PDB entry 1H8E | X-ray diffraction, 2.00 A resolution | chains D and G of the 9 polymer chains in the assembly

Chain D:
Name: Bovine mitochondrial F1-atpase
Source organism: Bos taurus
Notes: EC 3.6.1.34
Reference sequence: P00829 (ATPB_BOVIN); the author numbering skips numbers that UniProt does not, so the offset changes along the chain: -4 to -1 = UniProt 47-50; 1-478 = UniProt 51-528
Amino-acid sequence (482 residues; each row starts with the number of its first residue; note: 1 number in that range is skipped by the numbering (no residue carries it; nothing is unmodelled there); numbers below 1 keep their minus sign (Ala-4 is residue -4)):
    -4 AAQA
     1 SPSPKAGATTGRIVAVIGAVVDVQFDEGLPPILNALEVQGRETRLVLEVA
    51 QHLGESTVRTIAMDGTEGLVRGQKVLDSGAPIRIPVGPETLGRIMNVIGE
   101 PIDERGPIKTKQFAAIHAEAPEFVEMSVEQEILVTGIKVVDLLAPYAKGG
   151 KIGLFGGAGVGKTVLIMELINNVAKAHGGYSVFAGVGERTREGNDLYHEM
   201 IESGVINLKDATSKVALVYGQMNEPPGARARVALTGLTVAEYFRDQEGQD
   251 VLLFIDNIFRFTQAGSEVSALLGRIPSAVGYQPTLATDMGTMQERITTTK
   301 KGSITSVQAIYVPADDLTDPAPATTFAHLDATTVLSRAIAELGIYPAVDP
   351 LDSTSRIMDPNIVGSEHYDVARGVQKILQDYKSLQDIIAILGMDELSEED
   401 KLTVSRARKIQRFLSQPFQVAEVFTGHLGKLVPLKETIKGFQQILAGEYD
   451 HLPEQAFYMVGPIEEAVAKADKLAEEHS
Unresolved in the structure: -4 to -1, 1-8, 476-478
Swiss-Prot annotation at these positions:
  - binding site (ADP): Gly159, Val160, Gly161, Lys162, Thr163, Val164
  - binding site (ATP): Gly159, Gly161, Lys162, Thr163, Val164, Arg189
  - binding site (phosphate): Gly159, Val160, Gly161, Lys162, Thr163
  - binding site (Mg(2+)): Thr163, Glu188
  - modified residue: Lys74 (N6-acetyllysine), Lys111 (N6-acetyllysine), Lys148 (N6-acetyllysine), Lys209 (N6-acetyllysine), Lys214 (N6-acetyllysine), Thr262 (Phosphothreonine), Ser365 (Phosphoserine), Lys376 (N6-acetyllysine), Ser383 (Phosphoserine), Lys430 (N6-acetyllysine), Lys435 (N6-acetyllysine), Lys472 (N6-acetyllysine)
  - glycosylation: Ser56 (O-linked (GlcNAc) serine)
Bound ions: tetrafluoroaluminate ion: Lys162 (together with ADP); Mg2+: Thr163 (together with ADP, tetrafluoroaluminate)
Ligand contacts: ADP (adenosine-5'-diphosphate): Gly157, Ala158, Gly159, Val160, Gly161, Lys162, Thr163, Val164, Tyr345, Pro346, Phe418, Ala421, Phe424, Thr425
From the paper describing this entry:
  - catalytic residues: Lys162, Glu188, Arg189
  - binding site for tetrafluoroaluminate ion: Lys162, Arg189
  - Mg2+ coordination: Thr163
  - Mg2+ coordination through a water molecule: Glu192, Asp256
  - binding site for ADP: Gly161 to Thr163, Val164, Tyr345, Phe418, Ala421 to His427
  - binding site for sulfate ion: Lys162, Arg189

Chain G:
Name: Bovine mitochondrial F1-atpase
Source organism: Bos taurus
Notes: EC 3.6.1.34
Reference sequence: P05631 (ATPG_BOVIN); residues 1-272 here correspond to UniProt positions 26-297 (UniProt number = residue number + 25)
Amino-acid sequence (272 residues; each row starts with the number of its first residue):
     1 ATLKDITRRLKSIKNIQKITKSMKMVAAAKYARAERELKPARVYGVGSLA
    51 LYEKADIKTPEDKKKHLIIGVSSDRGLCGAIHSSVAKQMKSEAANLAAAG
   101 KEVKIIGVGDKIRSILHRTHSDQFLVTFKEVGRRPPTFGDASVIALELLN
   151 SGYEFDEGSIIFNRFRSVISYKTEEKPIFSLDTISSAESMSIYDDIDADV
   201 LRNYQEYSLANIIYYSLKESTTSEQSARMTAMDNASKNASEMIDKLTLTF
   251 NRTRQAVITKELIEIISGAAAL
Unresolved in the structure: 58-66, 97-100, 118-126, 151-156
Swiss-Prot annotation at these positions:
  - modified residue: Lys14 (N6-acetyllysine), Lys24 (N6-succinyllysine), Lys30 (N6-acetyllysine), Lys90 (N6-acetyllysine), Ser121 (Phosphoserine), Lys129 (N6-acetyllysine), Lys172 (N6-acetyllysine), Lys245 (N6-succinyllysine)
From the paper describing this entry:
  - conformationally variable residues (domain motion): Asn234 to Asp244

How chain D and chain G interact:
Pairs across the interface (21):
  Ala270(D) with Leu272(G)
  Gly273(D) with Leu272(G)
  Arg274(D) with Leu272(G)
  Ile275(D) with Leu272(G), hydrophobic
  Pro276(D) with Ile265(G); Gly268(G); Ala269(G)
  Ser277(D) with Ile265(G)
  Ala278(D) with Glu261(G)
  Val279(D) with Glu261(G), hydrogen bond (backbone-side chain)
  Lys382(D) with Arg8(G)
  Asp386(D) with Arg9(G), salt bridge; Ser12(G), hydrogen bond; Ile16(G)
  Ile387(D) with Asn15(G); Ile16(G), hydrophobic; Ile19(G), hydrophobic
  Ile390(D) with Ile16(G), hydrophobic
  Glu395(D) with Arg75(G), salt bridge; Gly76(G); Leu77(G)
Other interface residues (no listed pair), chain D (15 interface residues in all): Gly280, Leu391
Other interface residues (no listed pair), chain G (19 interface residues in all): Ile13, Thr20, Met23, Arg133, Glu264
The authors on this interface:
  - interface residues, chain D: Leu384(D), Gln385(D)
  - interface residues, chain G: Ser12(G)

Overview:
Chain D and chain G form an interface of 15 and 19 residues respectively; the contacts include 2 hydrogen
bonds and 2 salt bridges. Among the polar pairs are Asp386(D)-Arg9(G), Glu395(D)-Arg75(G) and
Val279(D)-Glu261(G). The paper reports catalytic residues Lys162(D), Glu188(D) and Arg189(D); a binding site
for ADP at Gly161(D), Val164(D) and Tyr345(D) among others.
Chain D is Bovine mitochondrial F1-atpase and chain G is Bovine mitochondrial F1-atpase, both from Bos taurus;
the structure, (ADP.AlF4)2(ADP.SO4) bovine F1-ATPase (all three catalytic sites occupied), was determined by
X-ray diffraction.
